PDB entry 4PV0 | X-ray diffraction, 2.00 A resolution | chain A

[Chain A]
Name: Tyrosine-protein kinase SYK
From: Homo sapiens
Notes: EC 2.7.10.2; fragment: Syk kinase domain
UniProtKB: P43405 (KSYK_HUMAN); residue numbers follow UniProt; this construct covers 363-635
Chain sequence (275 residues; numbered 363 to 637; the number before each row is that of its first residue):
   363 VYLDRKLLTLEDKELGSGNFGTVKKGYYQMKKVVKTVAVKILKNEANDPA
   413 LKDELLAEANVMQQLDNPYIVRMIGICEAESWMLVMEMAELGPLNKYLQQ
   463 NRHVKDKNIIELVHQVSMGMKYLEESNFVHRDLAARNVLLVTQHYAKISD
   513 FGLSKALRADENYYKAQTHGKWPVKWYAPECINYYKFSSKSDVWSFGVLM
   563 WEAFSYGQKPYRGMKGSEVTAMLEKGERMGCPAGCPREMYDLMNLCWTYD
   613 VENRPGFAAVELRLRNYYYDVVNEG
Not modelled in the structure: 380-381, 406-410
Sequence notes: expression tag (636-637)
Residues lining bound ligands: CG4 (4-[(3-{8-[(3,4-dimethoxyphenyl)amino]imidazo[1,2-a]pyrazin-6-yl}benzoyl)amino]benzoic acid): Leu377, Gly378, Phe382, Val385, Ala400, Lys402, Val433, Met448, Glu449, Met450, Ala451, Glu452, Leu453, Gly454, Pro455, Asn457, Lys458, Arg498, Leu501
Curated features (UniProtKB/Swiss-Prot):
  - active site: Asp494 (Proton acceptor)
  - binding site (ATP): Leu377 to Val385, Lys402
  - modified residue: Tyr364 (Phosphotyrosine), Ser379 (Phosphoserine), Thr384 (Phosphothreonine), Tyr484 (Phosphotyrosine), Tyr507 (Phosphotyrosine), Tyr525 (Phosphotyrosine), Tyr526 (Phosphotyrosine), Thr530 (Phosphothreonine), Tyr546 (Phosphotyrosine), Ser579 (Phosphoserine), Thr582 (Phosphothreonine), Tyr629 (Phosphotyrosine), Tyr630 (Phosphotyrosine), Tyr631 (Phosphotyrosine)
  - natural variant: Met450 (M450I: In IMD82), Ser550 (S550F: In IMD82; S550Y: In IMD82)
  - mutagenesis: Tyr630 (Y630F: Loss of interaction with BLNK)

[Summary]
Chain A binds compound CG4. From UniProt: active-site residue Asp494, 10 ATP-binding residues and one
mutagenesis site.
Chain A is Tyrosine-protein kinase SYK (Homo sapiens); the structure, Crystal structure of spleen tyrosine
kinase (Syk) in complex with an imidazopyrazine inhibitor, was determined by X-ray diffraction, deposited
together with 4PUZ.
